PDB entry 5IWA | X-ray diffraction, 3.50 A resolution | chains Q and A of the 21 polymer chains in the assembly

# Chain Q
Molecule: 30S ribosomal protein S17
From: Thermus thermophilus HB8
UniProt: Q5SHP7 (RS17_THET8); residues 2-105 here = UniProt positions 2-105
Sequence (104 residues; numbered 2 to 105; the number before each row is that of its first residue):
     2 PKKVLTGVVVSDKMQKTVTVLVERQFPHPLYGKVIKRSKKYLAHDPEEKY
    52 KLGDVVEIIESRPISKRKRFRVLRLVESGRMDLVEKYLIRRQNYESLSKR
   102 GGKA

# Chain A
Molecule: 16S ribosomal RNA
From: Thermus thermophilus HB8
Sequence (1509 nucleotides; numbered 1 to 1532 plus 19 insertion-coded residues; 42 numbers in that range are skipped by the numbering (no residue carries them; nothing is unmodelled there); the number before each row is that of its first residue; a row labelled like 190A-190L holds insertion residues (190A, then the next letters in order)):
     1 AAAUUGGAGAGUUUGAUCCUGGCUCAGGGUGAACGCUGGCGGCGUGCCUA
    51 AGACAUGCAAGUCGUGCGGG
    73 CCGCGGGGUUUUA
    89 CUCCG
    95 UGGUC
   101 AGCGGCGGACGGGUGAGUAACGCGUGGGU
  129A G
   130 ACCUACCCGGAAGAGGGGGACAACCCGGGGAAACUCGGGCUAAUCCCCCA
   180 UGUGGACCCGC
190A-190L CCCUUGGGGUGU
   191 GUCCAAAGGGCUUU
   216 GCCCGCUUCCGGAUGGGCCCGCGUCCCAUCAGCUAGUUGGUGGGGUAAUG
   266 GCCCACCAAGGCGACGACGGGUAGCCGGUCUGAGAGGAUGGCCGGCCACA
   316 GGGGCACUGAGACACGGGCCCCACUCCUACGGGAGGCAGCAGUUAGGAAU
   366 CUUCCGCAAUGGGCGCAAGCCUGACGGAGCGACGCCGCUUGGAGGAAGAA
   416 GCCCUUCGGGGUGUAAACUCCUGAA
   442 CCCGGGACGAAACCCCCGACGA
   474 GGGGACUGACGGUACCGGG
   494 GUAAUAGCGCCGGCCAACUCCGUGCCAGCAGCCGCGGUAAUACGGAGGGC
   544 GCGAGCGUUACCCGGAUUCACUGGGCGUAAAGGGCGUGUAGGCGGCCUGG
   594 GGCGUCCCAUGUGAAAGACCACGGCUCAACCGUGGGGGAGCGUGGGAUAC
   644 GCUCAGGCUAGACGGUGGGAGAGGGUGGUGGAAUUCCCGGAGUAGCGGUG
   694 AAAUGCGCAGAUACCGGGAGGAACGCCGAUGGCGAAGGCAGCCACCUGGU
   744 CCACCCGUGACGCUGAGGCGCGAAAGCGUGGGGAGCAAACCGGAUUAGAU
   794 ACCCGGGUAGUCCACGCCCUAAACGAUGCGCGCUAGGUCUCUGGGUCU
   848 CCUGGGGGCCGAAGCUAACGCGUUAAGCGCGCCGCCUGGGGAGUACGGCC
   898 GCAAGGCUGAAACUCAAAGGAAUUGACGGGGGCCCGCACAAGCGGUGGAG
   948 CAUGUGGUUUAAUUCGAAGCAACGCGAAGAACCUUACCAGGCCUUGACAU
   998 GCUAGG
 1003A G
  1004 AACCCGGGUGAAAGCCUGGGGUGCCCC
1030A-1030D GCGA
  1031 GGGGAGCCCUAGCACAGGUGCUGCAUGGCCGUCGUCAGCUCGUGCCGUGA
  1081 GGUGUUGGGUUAAGUCCCGCAACGAGCGCAACCCCCGCCGUUAGUUGCCA
  1131 GCGGUUCGGCCGGGCACUCUAACGGGACUGCCCGCGAAA
  1171 GCGGGAGGAAGGAGGGGACGACGUCUGGUCAGCAUGGCCCUUACGGCCUG
  1221 GGCGACACACGUGCUACAAUGCCCACUACAAAGCGAUGCCACCCGGCAAC
  1271 GGGGAGCUAAUCGCAAAAAGGUGGGCCCAGUUCGGAUUGGGGUCUGCAAC
  1321 CCGACCCCAUGAAGCCGGAAUCGCUAGUAAUCGCGGAUCAG
 1361A C
  1362 CAUGCCGCGGUGAAUACGUUCCCGGGCCUUGUACACACCGCCCGUCACGC
  1412 CAUGGGAGCGGGCUCUACCCGAAGUCGCCGGG
  1446 AGCCUACGGG
  1459 CAGGCGCCGAGGGUAGGGCCCGUGACUGGGGCGAAGUCGUAACAAGGUAG
  1509 CUGUACCGGAAGGUGCGGCUGGAU
Construct notes: expression tag (1-3)
Metal / ion sites: Mg2+ site 1 near G21 (its only coordinating residue here); Mg2+ site 2: C48, G115; Mg2+ site 3 near A53 (its only coordinating residue here); Mg2+ site 4 near G66 (its only coordinating residue here); Mg2+ site 5 near A109 (its only coordinating residue here); Mg2+ site 6 near G111 (its only coordinating residue here); Mg2+ site 7: A116, G117, G289; Mg2+ site 8: C174, C175; Mg2+ site 9 near A195 (its only coordinating residue here); Mg2+ site 10: G299, G558; Mg2+ site 11 near C307 (its only coordinating residue here); Mg2+ site 12 near A315 (its only coordinating residue here); 54 more Mg2+ sites not listed
Reported in the primary citation:
  - binding site for the ligand 6EK: C1400
  - conformationally variable residues (loop rearrangement): U81 to A85, A792, U793, A794, G1516 to A1519

# How chain Q and chain A interact
Residue-residue contacts - 102 pairs, chain Q then chain A:
  Pro2(Q) - G127(A)  hydrogen bond to the sugar
  Pro2(Q) - G128(A)  phosphate contact
  Pro2(Q) - G635(A)  sugar contact
  Pro2(Q) - U636(A)  sugar contact
  Lys3(Q) - G128(A)  hydrogen bond to the phosphate
  Lys3(Q) - U129(A)  salt bridge to the phosphate
  Lys4(Q) - G236(A)  hydrogen bond to the sugar
  Ser12(Q) - G276(A)  hydrogen bond to the phosphate
  Lys14(Q) - G275(A)  salt bridge to the phosphate
  Met15(Q) - U253(A)  hydrogen bond to the sugar
  Met15(Q) - G254(A)  sugar contact
  Met15(Q) - G275(A)  phosphate contact
  Met15(Q) - G276(A)  phosphate contact
  Gln16(Q) - G254(A)  hydrogen bond to the sugar
  Gln16(Q) - G255(A)  sugar contact
  Gln16(Q) - A273(A)  hydrogen bond to the sugar
  Lys17(Q) - G254(A)  sugar contact
  Lys17(Q) - G255(A)  hydrogen bond to the phosphate
  Lys17(Q) - U256(A)  salt bridge to the phosphate
  Thr18(Q) - G254(A)  hydrogen bond to the sugar
  Thr20(Q) - G276(A)  phosphate contact
  Arg25(Q) - C237(A)  hydrogen bond to the phosphate
  Arg25(Q) - G238(A)  salt bridge to the phosphate
  Pro28(Q) - U598(A)  phosphate contact
  Leu31(Q) - C564(A)  base contact
  Tyr32(Q) - C564(A)  sugar contact
  Lys34(Q) - G585(A)  hydrogen bond to the sugar
  Lys34(Q) - C586(A)  phosphate contact
  Lys34(Q) - C879(A)  salt bridge to the phosphate
  Val35(Q) - G597(A)  sugar contact
  Lys37(Q) - C280(A)  hydrogen bond to the base
  Lys37(Q) - G585(A)  phosphate contact
  Arg38(Q) - C280(A)  sugar contact
  Ser39(Q) - C280(A)  hydrogen bond to the base
  Lys40(Q) - G236(A)  salt bridge to the phosphate
  Lys40(Q) - C237(A)  salt bridge to the phosphate
  Lys41(Q) - C277(A)  salt bridge to the phosphate
  Lys41(Q) - G278(A)  salt bridge to the phosphate
  Tyr42(Q) - G236(A)  hydrogen bond to the phosphate
  Tyr42(Q) - C237(A)  phosphate contact
  Glu61(Q) - G127(A)  hydrogen bond to the base
  Glu61(Q) - G128(A)  sugar contact
  Glu61(Q) - C234(A)  base contact
  Glu61(Q) - C235(A)  base contact
  Ser62(Q) - U190E(A)  base contact
  Arg63(Q) - A130(A)  salt bridge to the phosphate
  Arg63(Q) - U190E(A)  hydrogen bond to the base
  Arg63(Q) - G190F(A)  hydrogen bond to the base
  Arg63(Q) - U264(A)  sugar contact
  Arg63(Q) - G265(A)  salt bridge to the phosphate
  Pro64(Q) - A130(A)  base contact
  Pro64(Q) - C234(A)  sugar contact
  Pro64(Q) - U264(A)  hydrogen bond to the sugar
  Pro64(Q) - G265(A)  sugar contact
  Ile65(Q) - G255(A)  phosphate contact
  Ile65(Q) - G265(A)  sugar contact
  Ser66(Q) - G254(A)  hydrogen bond to the phosphate
  Ser66(Q) - G255(A)  phosphate contact
  Ser66(Q) - G265(A)  hydrogen bond to the sugar
  Lys67(Q) - U253(A)  salt bridge to the phosphate
  Lys67(Q) - G254(A)  hydrogen bond to the phosphate
  Lys67(Q) - G265(A)  hydrogen bond to the sugar
  Lys67(Q) - G266(A)  sugar contact
  Lys67(Q) - C267(A)  phosphate contact
  Arg68(Q) - U253(A)  phosphate contact
  Arg68(Q) - G254(A)  hydrogen bond to the phosphate
  Arg68(Q) - G276(A)  hydrogen bond to the phosphate
  Arg68(Q) - C277(A)  salt bridge to the phosphate
  Lys69(Q) - G254(A)  phosphate contact
  Lys69(Q) - G255(A)  salt bridge to the phosphate
  Arg70(Q) - C234(A)  hydrogen bond to the phosphate
  Arg70(Q) - C235(A)  salt bridge to the phosphate
  Arg70(Q) - G265(A)  sugar contact
  Phe71(Q) - C235(A)  sugar contact
  Arg72(Q) - U190E(A)  hydrogen bond to the base
  Lys87(Q) - G584(A)  phosphate contact
  Arg91(Q) - C280(A)  base contact
  Arg91(Q) - A583(A)  sugar contact
  Arg92(Q) - G278(A)  salt bridge to the phosphate
  Arg92(Q) - A279(A)  salt bridge to the phosphate
  Asn94(Q) - U582(A)  hydrogen bond to the sugar
  Asn94(Q) - A583(A)  hydrogen bond to the sugar
  Asn94(Q) - G760(A)  hydrogen bond to the base
  Tyr95(Q) - G278(A)  base contact
  Tyr95(Q) - A279(A)  hydrogen bond to the phosphate
  Ser97(Q) - G760(A)  sugar contact
  Ser97(Q) - G761(A)  sugar contact
  Leu98(Q) - A246(A)  sugar contact
  Leu98(Q) - A279(A)  base contact
  Leu98(Q) - G760(A)  sugar contact
  Ser99(Q) - A246(A)  hydrogen bond to the sugar
  Ser99(Q) - G247(A)  phosphate contact
  Lys100(Q) - A243(A)  phosphate contact
  Lys100(Q) - U244(A)  salt bridge to the phosphate
  Lys100(Q) - A246(A)  salt bridge to the phosphate
  Lys100(Q) - G247(A)  hydrogen bond to the phosphate
  Lys100(Q) - C896(A)  sugar contact
  Arg101(Q) - G247(A)  hydrogen bond to the phosphate
  Arg101(Q) - C897(A)  phosphate contact
  Lys104(Q) - C762(A)  phosphate contact
  Ala105(Q) - C762(A)  phosphate contact
  Ala105(Q) - G763(A)  phosphate contact
Also at the interface, not in a pair above, chain Q (49 interface residues in all): Glu24, Leu43, Ile90
Also at the interface, not in a pair above, chain A (50 interface residues in all): U252, G301, A759

# Summary
Chain Q and chain A form an interface of 49 and 50 residues respectively, with 33 hydrogen bonds and 19 salt
bridges. Polar pairs include Lys37(Q)-C280(A), Ser39(Q)-C280(A) and Glu61(Q)-G127(A). The paper reports a
binding site for the ligand 6EK at C1400(A); conformational variability at U81(A), A792(A) and U793(A) among
others.
Here chain Q is 30S ribosomal protein S17 and chain A is 16S ribosomal RNA, both from Thermus thermophilus
HB8. Entry 5IWA (Crystal structure of the 30S ribosomal subunit from Thermus thermophilus in complex with the
GE81112 peptide ...) was determined by X-ray diffraction.
